7VBH - chains B and G of the 6 polymer chains in the assembly; structure by electron microscopy, 3.00 A resolution.

[Chain B]
Molecule: Guanine nucleotide-binding protein G(I)/G(S)/G(T) subunit beta-1
Source organism: Rattus norvegicus
UniProtKB: P54311 (GBB1_RAT); residues 2-340 here = UniProt positions 2-340
Chain sequence (345 residues; each row starts with the number of its first residue; numbers below 1 keep their minus sign (Met-4 is residue -4)):
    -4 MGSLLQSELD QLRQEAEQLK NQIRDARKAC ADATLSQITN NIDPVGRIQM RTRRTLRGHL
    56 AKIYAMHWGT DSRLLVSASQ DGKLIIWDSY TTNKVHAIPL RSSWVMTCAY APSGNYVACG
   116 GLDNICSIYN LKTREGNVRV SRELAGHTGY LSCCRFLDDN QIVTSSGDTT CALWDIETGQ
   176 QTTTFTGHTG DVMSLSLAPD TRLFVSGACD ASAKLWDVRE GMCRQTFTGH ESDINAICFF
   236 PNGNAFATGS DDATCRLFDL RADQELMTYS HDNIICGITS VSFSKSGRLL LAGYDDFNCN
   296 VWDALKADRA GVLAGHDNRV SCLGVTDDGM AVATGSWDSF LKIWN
Not modelled in the structure: -4 to 3
Differences from the reference sequence: initiating methionine (-4); expression tag (-3 to 1)
Swiss-Prot annotation at these positions:
  - modified residue: Ser2 (N-acetylserine), His266 (Phosphohistidine)

[Chain G]
Molecule: Guanine nucleotide-binding protein G(I)/G(S)/G(O) subunit gamma-2
Source organism: Bos taurus
UniProtKB: P63212 (GBG2_BOVIN); residue numbers follow UniProt; this construct covers 2-71
Chain sequence (70 residues; row label = number of the first residue in the row):
     2 ASNNTASIAQ ARKLVEQLKM EANIDRIKVS KAAADLMAYC EAHAKEDPLL TPVPASENPF
    62 REKKFFCAIL
Not modelled in the structure: 2-5, 63-71
Swiss-Prot annotation at these positions:
  - modified residue: Ala2 (N-acetylalanine), Cys68 (Cysteine methyl ester)
  - lipidation: Cys68 (S-geranylgeranyl cysteine)

[Interface between chain B and chain G]
Contacting residue pairs - 94 pairs, chain B then chain G:
  Leu4(B) - Ile9(G)  hydrophobic
  Leu7(B) - Ile9(G)
  Leu7(B) - Ala12(G)  hydrophobic
  Leu7(B) - Arg13(G)
  Leu7(B) - Val16(G)  hydrophobic
  Glu10(B) - Val16(G)
  Ala11(B) - Val16(G)  hydrophobic
  Ala11(B) - Leu19(G)
  Leu14(B) - Val16(G)  hydrophobic
  Leu14(B) - Leu19(G)
  Leu14(B) - Lys20(G)
  Leu14(B) - Ala23(G)  hydrophobic
  Lys15(B) - Leu19(G)
  Gln17(B) - Ala23(G)
  Ile18(B) - Glu22(G)
  Ile18(B) - Ala23(G)  hydrophobic
  Ile18(B) - Arg27(G)
  Ala21(B) - Arg27(G)
  Arg22(B) - Arg27(G)
  Cys25(B) - Arg27(G)
  Cys25(B) - Ile28(G)
  Cys25(B) - Lys29(G)
  Cys25(B) - Val30(G)  hydrogen bond (backbone-backbone)
  Ala26(B) - Val30(G)  hydrophobic
  Asp27(B) - Lys29(G)  salt bridge
  Ala28(B) - Lys29(G)
  Ala28(B) - Val30(G)
  Ala28(B) - Ser31(G)
  Leu30(B) - Ala34(G)  hydrophobic
  Ile33(B) - Ser31(G)
  Ile33(B) - Met38(G)  hydrophobic
  Thr34(B) - Met38(G)
  Ile37(B) - Met38(G)  hydrophobic
  Val40(B) - Leu51(G)  hydrophobic
  Ile43(B) - Leu50(G)
  Met45(B) - Leu50(G)  hydrophobic
  Arg48(B) - Phe61(G)  hydrogen bond (side chain-backbone)
  Arg49(B) - Pro60(G)  hydrogen bond (side chain-backbone)
  Arg49(B) - Phe61(G)
  Arg49(B) - Arg62(G)
  Ser84(B) - Phe61(G)
  Tyr85(B) - Pro60(G)
  Tyr85(B) - Phe61(G)  hydrophobic
  Met217(B) - Gln18(G)
  Met217(B) - Met21(G)  hydrophobic
  Cys218(B) - Gln18(G)  hydrogen bond (backbone-side chain)
  Cys218(B) - Met21(G)
  Cys218(B) - Glu22(G)
  Arg219(B) - Met21(G)
  Arg219(B) - Glu22(G)
  Thr221(B) - Glu22(G)  hydrogen bond
  Phe235(B) - Leu37(G)  hydrophobic
  Phe235(B) - Tyr40(G)  hydrophobic
  Phe235(B) - Cys41(G)  hydrophobic
  Pro236(B) - Tyr40(G)  hydrogen bond (backbone-side chain)
  Asn237(B) - Leu37(G)
  Asn237(B) - Tyr40(G)
  Ala240(B) - Leu37(G)  hydrophobic
  Leu252(B) - Leu37(G)  hydrophobic
  Asp254(B) - Ala33(G)
  Arg256(B) - Asp26(G)
  Arg256(B) - Arg27(G)
  Arg256(B) - Ile28(G)  hydrogen bond (backbone-backbone)
  Arg256(B) - Ala33(G)
  Arg256(B) - Asp36(G)  salt bridge
  Ala257(B) - Val30(G)  hydrophobic
  Asp258(B) - Ile25(G)
  Asp258(B) - Arg27(G)  salt bridge
  Leu261(B) - Leu37(G)  hydrophobic
  Ser279(B) - Asp48(G)
  Lys280(B) - Tyr40(G)
  Lys280(B) - Glu47(G)
  Lys280(B) - Asp48(G)
  Ser281(B) - Tyr40(G)
  Ser281(B) - Cys41(G)  hydrogen bond (side chain-backbone)
  Ser281(B) - His44(G)
  Ser281(B) - Asp48(G)
  Gly282(B) - Cys41(G)
  Arg283(B) - Leu51(G)
  Leu284(B) - Leu51(G)
  Leu300(B) - Cys41(G)  hydrophobic
  Val320(B) - Leu50(G)  hydrophobic
  Asp323(B) - Pro49(G)
  Gly324(B) - Pro49(G)
  Gly324(B) - Leu50(G)
  Met325(B) - Pro49(G)  hydrophobic
  Met325(B) - Asn59(G)
  Met325(B) - Pro60(G)
  Ala326(B) - Phe61(G)  hydrophobic
  Val327(B) - Leu50(G)  hydrophobic
  Ile338(B) - Phe61(G)  hydrophobic
  Trp339(B) - Leu50(G)
  Asn340(B) - Asn59(G)  hydrogen bond
  Asn340(B) - Phe61(G)
Interface residues without a listed pair, chain B (59 interface residues in all): Trp63, Glu215, Gln220, Gln259
Interface residues without a listed pair, chain G (36 interface residues in all): Ala45, Glu58

[Overview]
Chain B and chain G form an interface of 59 and 36 residues respectively; the contacts include 9 hydrogen
bonds and 3 salt bridges. Polar pairs include Asp27(B)-Lys29(G), Arg256(B)-Asp36(G) and Asp258(B)-Arg27(G).
Chain B is Guanine nucleotide-binding protein G(I)/G(S)/G(T) subunit beta-1 (Rattus norvegicus) and chain G is
Guanine nucleotide-binding protein G(I)/G(S)/G(O) subunit gamma-2 (Bos taurus); the structure, Cryo-EM
structure of the GIPR/GLP-1R/GCGR triagonist peptide 20-bound human GLP-1R-Gs complex, was determined by
electron microscopy together with 7FIM, 7FIN, 7FIY, 7V35, 7VAB and 7VBI from the same study.
